PDB entry 3E2E | X-ray diffraction, 3.00 A resolution | chains A and R of the 4 polymer chains in the assembly

# Chain A
Name: DNA-directed RNA polymerase
Source organism: Bacteriophage T7
Notes: EC 2.7.7.6
UniProt: P00573 (RPOL_BPT7); numbering as in UniProt (aligned over 1-883)
Sequence (889 residues; row label = number of the first residue in the row; numbers below 1 keep their minus sign (His-5 is residue -5)):
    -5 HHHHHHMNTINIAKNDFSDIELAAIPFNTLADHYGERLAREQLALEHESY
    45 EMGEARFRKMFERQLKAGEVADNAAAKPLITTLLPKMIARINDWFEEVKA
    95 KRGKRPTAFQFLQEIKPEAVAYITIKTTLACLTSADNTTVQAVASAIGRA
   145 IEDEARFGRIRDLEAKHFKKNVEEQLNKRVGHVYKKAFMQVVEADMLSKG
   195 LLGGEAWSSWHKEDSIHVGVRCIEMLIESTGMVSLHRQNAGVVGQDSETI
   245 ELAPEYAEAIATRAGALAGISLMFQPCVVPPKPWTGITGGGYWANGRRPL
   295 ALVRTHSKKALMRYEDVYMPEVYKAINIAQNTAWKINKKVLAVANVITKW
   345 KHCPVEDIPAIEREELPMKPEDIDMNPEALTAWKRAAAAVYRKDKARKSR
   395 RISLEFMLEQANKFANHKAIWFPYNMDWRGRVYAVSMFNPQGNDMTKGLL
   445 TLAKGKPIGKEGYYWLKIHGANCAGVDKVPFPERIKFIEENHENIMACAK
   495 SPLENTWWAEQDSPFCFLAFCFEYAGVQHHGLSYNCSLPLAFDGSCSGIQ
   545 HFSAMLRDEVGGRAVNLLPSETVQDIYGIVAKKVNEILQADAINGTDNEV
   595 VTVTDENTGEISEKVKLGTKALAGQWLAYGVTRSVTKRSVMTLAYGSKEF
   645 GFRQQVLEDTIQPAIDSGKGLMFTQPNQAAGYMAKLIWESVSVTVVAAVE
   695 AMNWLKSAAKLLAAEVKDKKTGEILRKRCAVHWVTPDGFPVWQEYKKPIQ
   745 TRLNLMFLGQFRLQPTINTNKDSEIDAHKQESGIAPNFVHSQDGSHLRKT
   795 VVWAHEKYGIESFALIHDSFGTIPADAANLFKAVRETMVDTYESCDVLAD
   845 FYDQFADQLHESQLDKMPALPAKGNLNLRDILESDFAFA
Not modelled in the structure: -5 to 7, 58-72, 167-177, 255-263, 365-367, 599-604
Construct notes: expression tag (-5 to 0); engineered mutation Leu266 (Pro in P00573)
Curated features (UniProtKB/Swiss-Prot):
  - active site: Asp537, Lys631, Asp812
  - mutagenesis: Lys172 (K172L/G: No change in activity), Pro563 (P563A/T: Inactivated), Tyr571 (Y571S: Inactivated), Lys631 (K631G: Partially inactivated; K631L: Partially inactivated; K631R: Partially inactivated), Thr636 (T636P: Inactivated), Tyr639 (Y639D: Inactivated), Phe646 (F646C: Inactivated)

# Chain R
Molecule: 7-nt RNA strand
Sequence (7 nucleotides; numbered 1 to 7; the number before each row is that of its first residue):
     1 GGGAGUG

# Chain A / chain R interface
Contacting residue pairs (20):
  Lys389(A) with G2(R), hydrogen bond to the sugar; G3(R), sugar contact
  Ala390(A) with G3(R), phosphate contact; A4(R), phosphate contact
  Ser393(A) with G3(R), hydrogen bond to the sugar; A4(R), sugar contact
  Arg394(A) with A4(R), phosphate contact; G5(R), salt bridge to the phosphate
  Arg425(A) with G7(R), hydrogen bond to the sugar
  Gln435(A) with U6(R), sugar contact
  Gly436(A) with U6(R), sugar contact
  Asn437(A) with G5(R), phosphate contact; U6(R), phosphate contact
  Arg632(A) with U6(R), hydrogen bond to the base; G7(R), hydrogen bond to the base
  Thr636(A) with G7(R), base contact
  Tyr639(A) with G7(R), base contact
  Ile810(A) with U6(R), sugar contact
  His811(A) with U6(R), sugar contact
  Asp812(A) with G7(R), phosphate contact
Interface residues without a listed pair, chain A (17 interface residues in all): Asp537, Met635, His784

# In short
17 residues of chain A and 6 residues of chain R are in contact; the contacts include 5 hydrogen bonds and 1
salt bridge. Polar contacts include Arg632(A)-U6(R), Arg632(A)-G7(R) and Lys389(A)-G2(R). UniProt lists 3
active-site residues and 7 mutagenesis sites on chain A.
Chain A is DNA-directed RNA polymerase (Bacteriophage T7) and chain R is a 7-nt RNA strand; the structure,
Crystal Structure of an Intermediate Complex of T7 RNAP and 7nt of RNA, was determined by X-ray diffraction
(same publication as 3E3J).
